Entry 8B0I (electron microscopy, 4.28 A resolution (low resolution: residue-level contacts below are approximate; hydrogen-bond / salt-bridge calls are withheld)); this record covers chains A and D of the 5 polymer chains in the assembly.

== Chain A (and D) ==
Molecule: RNase adapter protein RapZ
From: Escherichia coli K-12
Notes: chain D of this document is another copy of the same molecule, construct and numbering; everything in this record applies to it too
Reference sequence: P0A894 (RAPZ_ECOLI); residues 1-284 here = UniProt positions 1-284
Amino-acid sequence (284 residues; row label = number of the first residue in the row):
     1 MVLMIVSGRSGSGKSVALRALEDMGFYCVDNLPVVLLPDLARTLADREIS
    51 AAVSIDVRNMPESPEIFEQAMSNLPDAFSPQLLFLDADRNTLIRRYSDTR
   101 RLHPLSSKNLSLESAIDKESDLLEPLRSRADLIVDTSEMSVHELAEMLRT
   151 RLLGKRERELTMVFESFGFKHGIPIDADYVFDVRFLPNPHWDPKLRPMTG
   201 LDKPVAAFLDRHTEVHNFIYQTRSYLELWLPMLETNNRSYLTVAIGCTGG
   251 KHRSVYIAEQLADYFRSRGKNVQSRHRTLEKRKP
Not modelled in the structure: 100-111, 283-284 (chain D: 283-284)
Swiss-Prot annotation at these positions:
  - region: R266 to P284 (RNA-binding)
  - binding site (ATP): G8 to S15
  - binding site (GTP): D56 to N59
  - modified residue: K251 (N6-acetyllysine)
  - mutagenesis: K270 (K270A: Lack of activity. Does not bind GlmY and GlmZ; when associated with A-281; A-282 and A-283), K281 (K281A: Lack of activity. Does not bind GlmY and GlmZ; when associated with A-270; A-282 and A-283), R282 (R282A: Lack of activity. Does not bind GlmY and GlmZ; when associated with A-270; A-281 and A-283), K283 (K283A: Lack of activity. Does not bind GlmY and GlmZ; when associated with A-270; A-281 and A-282)
From the paper describing this entry:
  - binding site for GlmZ small regulatory RNA: K170, R184, H190 to P197, K203, R238, T248, G249
  - mutagenesis - K170A: decreased binding to GlmZ small regulatory RNA

== Chain A / chain D interface ==
Residue-residue contacts (24; chain A residue first):
  R19(A) with R19(D)
  E22(A) with R58(D); R101(D)
  D23(A) with R101(D)
  Y27(A) with R58(D)
  C28(A) with N31(D)
  V29(A) with D30(D)
  D30(A) with C28(D); V29(D); D30(D)
  N31(A) with C28(D)
  L40(A) with L36(D)
  T43(A) with V35(D)
  D210(A) with R94(D)
  R211(A) with R94(D)
  H216(A) with R94(D); S97(D); D98(D)
  N217(A) with E113(D)
  Y220(A) with R100(D); R101(D); L102(D)
  Y264(A) with R100(D); R101(D)
Interface residues without a listed pair, chain A (19 interface residues in all): L36, D39, T213
Interface residues without a listed pair, chain D (20 interface residues in all): E22, P33, D39, N90, I93

== In short ==
19 residues of chain A and 20 residues of chain D are in contact. From the paper: a binding site for GlmZ
small regulatory RNA at K170(A), R184(A) and H190(A) among others; K170A of chain A reduces binding to GlmZ
small regulatory RNA.
Both chains are RNase adapter protein RapZ (Escherichia coli K-12). Entry 8B0I (CryoEM structure of bacterial
RapZ.GlmZ complex central to the control of cell envelope biogenesis) was determined by electron microscopy
together with 8B0J from the same study.
